PDB entry 4IHH | X-ray diffraction, 2.13 A resolution | chains B and C of the 6 polymer chains in the assembly

[Chain B (and C)]
Molecule: UDP-3-O-(3-hydroxymyristoyl)glucosamine N-acyltransferase
Source organism: Escherichia coli
Notes: EC 2.3.1.191; chain C of this document is another copy of the same molecule, construct and numbering; everything in this record applies to it too
UniProt: P21645 (LPXD_ECOLI); residue numbers follow UniProt; this construct covers 3-341
Chain sequence (348 residues; numbered -6 to 341; the number before each row is that of its first residue; numbers below 1 keep their minus sign (Met-6 is residue -6)):
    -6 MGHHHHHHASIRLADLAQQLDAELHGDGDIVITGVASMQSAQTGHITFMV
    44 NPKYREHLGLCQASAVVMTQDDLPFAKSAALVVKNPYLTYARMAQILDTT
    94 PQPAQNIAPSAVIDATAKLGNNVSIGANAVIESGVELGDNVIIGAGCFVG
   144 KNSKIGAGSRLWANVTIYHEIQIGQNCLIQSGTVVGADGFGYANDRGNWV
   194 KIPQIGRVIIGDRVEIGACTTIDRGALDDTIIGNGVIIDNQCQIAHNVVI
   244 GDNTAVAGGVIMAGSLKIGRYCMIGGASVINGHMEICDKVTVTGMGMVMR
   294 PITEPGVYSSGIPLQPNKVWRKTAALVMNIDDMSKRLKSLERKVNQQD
Not modelled in the structure: -6 to 2, 338-341 (chain C: -6 to 1, 339-341)
Construct notes: expression tag (-6 to 2)
Residues lining bound ligands:
  - 4'-phosphopantetheine (PNS), molecule 1: Gly269, Thr286, Gly287
  - 4'-phosphopantetheine (PNS), molecule 2: Val272, Ile273, Asn274, Met290, Val291, Met292
  - 4'-phosphopantetheine (PNS), molecule 3: Asn310, Trp313, Arg314
Reported in the primary citation:
  - binding site for 4'-phosphopantetheine: Met290
  - mutagenesis - M290C: abolished catalytic activity on UDP-acyl-GlcN
  - mutagenesis - M290C: unchanged catalytic activity on DTT
  - catalytic residues: His239 (citing earlier work)
  - mutagenesis - R293A (23-fold): decreased binding to acyl-ACP (citing earlier work)

[How chain B and chain C interact]
Contacting residue pairs - 129 pairs, chain B then chain C:
  Val105(B) - Ser103(C)
  Val105(B) - Asn121(C)
  Asn121(B) - Asn121(C)  hydrogen bond (backbone-side chain)
  Val123(B) - Ala120(C)  hydrophobic
  Val123(B) - Asn121(C)
  Gly139(B) - Asn157(C)
  Phe141(B) - Ala138(C)  hydrophobic
  Phe141(B) - Ala156(C)  hydrophobic
  Phe141(B) - Asn157(C)
  Lys144(B) - Pro94(C)
  Thr159(B) - Asn157(C)  hydrogen bond
  Thr159(B) - Ser174(C)
  Tyr161(B) - Trp155(C)
  Tyr161(B) - Gln173(C)  hydrogen bond
  Tyr161(B) - Ser174(C)  hydrogen bond (side chain-backbone)
  His162(B) - Thr93(C)
  His162(B) - Pro94(C)
  Gly175(B) - Cys212(C)
  Val177(B) - Ser174(C)
  Val177(B) - Cys212(C)  hydrophobic
  Ala180(B) - Gln173(C)
  Asp181(B) - Gln173(C)
  Phe183(B) - Ile230(C)  hydrophobic
  Phe183(B) - Ile231(C)
  Phe183(B) - Asp232(C)
  Phe183(B) - Val249(C)
  Tyr185(B) - Tyr80(C)
  Tyr185(B) - Glu208(C)  hydrogen bond
  Tyr185(B) - Ile230(C)  hydrophobic
  Ala186(B) - Tyr80(C)  hydrophobic
  Ala186(B) - Leu81(C)  hydrophobic
  Ala186(B) - Ala84(C)  hydrophobic
  Asp188(B) - Leu81(C)
  Asp188(B) - Arg85(C)  salt bridge
  Gly190(B) - Asn246(C)
  Gly190(B) - Tyr264(C)
  Asn191(B) - Asn246(C)
  Trp192(B) - Gly228(C)
  Trp192(B) - Ile230(C)  hydrophobic
  Trp192(B) - Asn246(C)  hydrogen bond (side chain-backbone)
  Trp192(B) - Ala248(C)  hydrophobic
  Val193(B) - Ala84(C)  hydrophobic
  Val193(B) - Gln88(C)
  Lys194(B) - Ala84(C)
  Lys194(B) - Gln88(C)  hydrogen bond (backbone-side chain)
  Lys194(B) - Leu171(C)
  Lys194(B) - Glu208(C)  salt bridge
  Ile195(B) - Tyr80(C)
  Ile195(B) - Tyr83(C)
  Ile195(B) - Ala84(C)  hydrophobic
  Pro196(B) - Ala87(C)
  Pro196(B) - Gln88(C)
  Pro196(B) - Asp91(C)
  Ile198(B) - Val28(C)
  Ile198(B) - Asp91(C)
  Ile198(B) - Thr92(C)
  Cys212(B) - Gln234(C)  hydrogen bond (backbone-side chain)
  Thr213(B) - Gln234(C)
  Thr214(B) - Ala211(C)
  Thr214(B) - Cys212(C)
  Thr214(B) - Asn233(C)  hydrogen bond
  Thr214(B) - Gln234(C)  hydrogen bond
  Asp216(B) - Asn233(C)  hydrogen bond
  Ala219(B) - Tyr83(C)
  Leu220(B) - Val28(C)
  Leu220(B) - Ala29(C)
  Leu220(B) - Ser30(C)
  Leu220(B) - Tyr83(C)
  Asp221(B) - Ser30(C)  hydrogen bond
  Asp221(B) - Ser33(C)  hydrogen bond
  Gln234(B) - Gln234(C)
  Cys235(B) - Gln234(C)  hydrogen bond (backbone-side chain)
  Gln236(B) - Asp232(C)
  Gln236(B) - Asn233(C)  hydrogen bond
  Gln236(B) - Gln234(C)
  Ile254(B) - Gly251(C)
  Ile254(B) - Gly252(C)
  Val272(B) - Ala270(C)  hydrophobic
  Val272(B) - Met288(C)  hydrophobic
  Met288(B) - Met288(C)
  Met290(B) - Gly287(C)
  Met290(B) - Met288(C)  hydrophobic
  Met290(B) - Ser303(C)
  Met290(B) - Gly304(C)
  Met290(B) - Ile305(C)
  Met290(B) - Pro306(C)
  Met290(B) - Leu307(C)  hydrogen bond (backbone-backbone)
  Val291(B) - Leu307(C)  hydrophobic
  Met292(B) - Pro306(C)  hydrophobic
  Ile295(B) - Leu307(C)  hydrophobic
  Val300(B) - Pro309(C)
  Val300(B) - Asn310(C)  hydrogen bond (backbone-backbone)
  Tyr301(B) - Leu307(C)  hydrophobic
  Tyr301(B) - Gln308(C)
  Tyr301(B) - Pro309(C)
  Ser302(B) - Leu307(C)
  Ser302(B) - Gln308(C)  hydrogen bond (backbone-backbone)
  Ser302(B) - Asn310(C)  hydrogen bond
  Ser302(B) - Trp313(C)
  Ser303(B) - Ile305(C)
  Ser303(B) - Pro306(C)
  Ser303(B) - Leu307(C)
  Ser303(B) - Trp313(C)
  Gly304(B) - Trp313(C)  hydrogen bond (backbone-side chain)
  Ile305(B) - Ile305(C)  hydrophobic
  Ile305(B) - Val320(C)  hydrophobic
  Ile305(B) - Met321(C)  hydrophobic
  Pro306(B) - Met321(C)
  Leu307(B) - Met321(C)
  Gln308(B) - Met321(C)  hydrogen bond (side chain-backbone)
  Trp313(B) - Met292(C)  hydrophobic
  Lys315(B) - Asp324(C)  salt bridge
  Thr316(B) - Val320(C)
  Thr316(B) - Met321(C)
  Thr316(B) - Ile323(C)
  Leu319(B) - Ile323(C)  hydrophobic
  Leu319(B) - Asp324(C)
  Leu319(B) - Ser327(C)
  Val320(B) - Val320(C)  hydrophobic
  Val320(B) - Ile323(C)  hydrophobic
  Met326(B) - Met326(C)  hydrophobic
  Met326(B) - Leu330(C)  hydrophobic
  Arg329(B) - Leu330(C)
  Arg329(B) - Glu334(C)  salt bridge
  Leu330(B) - Leu330(C)  hydrophobic
  Leu333(B) - Glu334(C)
  Leu333(B) - Val337(C)  hydrophobic
  Lys336(B) - Asn338(C)
  Val337(B) - Val337(C)  hydrophobic
Interface residues without a listed pair, chain B (70 interface residues in all): Ser103, Ala122, Val158, Asn187, Gln197, Ala270, Val285, Gly289
Interface residues without a listed pair, chain C (72 interface residues in all): Phe41, Asn78, Gly175, Thr247, Ala250, Gly269, Met290, Ala317, Leu333

[In short]
The interface between chain B and chain C involves 70 residues on one side and 72 on the other, with 21
hydrogen bonds and 4 salt bridges. Among the polar pairs are Asp188(B)-Arg85(C), Lys194(B)-Glu208(C) and
Lys315(B)-Asp324(C). The paper reports the catalytic residue His239(B); M290C of chain B abolishes catalytic
activity on UDP-acyl-GlcN.
Both chains are UDP-3-O-(3-hydroxymyristoyl)glucosamine N-acyltransferase (Escherichia coli). Entry 4IHH
(Chasing Acyl Carrier Protein Through a Catalytic Cycle of Lipid A Production) was determined by X-ray
diffraction (same publication as 4IHF and 4IHG).
